PDB entry 6QCW | X-ray diffraction, 2.88 A resolution | chains B and M of the 6 polymer chains in the assembly

== Chain B ==
Protein: RNA-directed RNA polymerase catalytic subunit
Source organism: Influenza B virus
Notes: EC 2.7.7.48
UniProtKB: Q5V8Y6 (Q5V8Y6_9INFB); residues 1-752 here = UniProt positions 1-752
Amino-acid sequence (772 residues; each row starts with the number of its first residue; numbers below 1 keep their minus sign (Gly-8 is residue -8)):
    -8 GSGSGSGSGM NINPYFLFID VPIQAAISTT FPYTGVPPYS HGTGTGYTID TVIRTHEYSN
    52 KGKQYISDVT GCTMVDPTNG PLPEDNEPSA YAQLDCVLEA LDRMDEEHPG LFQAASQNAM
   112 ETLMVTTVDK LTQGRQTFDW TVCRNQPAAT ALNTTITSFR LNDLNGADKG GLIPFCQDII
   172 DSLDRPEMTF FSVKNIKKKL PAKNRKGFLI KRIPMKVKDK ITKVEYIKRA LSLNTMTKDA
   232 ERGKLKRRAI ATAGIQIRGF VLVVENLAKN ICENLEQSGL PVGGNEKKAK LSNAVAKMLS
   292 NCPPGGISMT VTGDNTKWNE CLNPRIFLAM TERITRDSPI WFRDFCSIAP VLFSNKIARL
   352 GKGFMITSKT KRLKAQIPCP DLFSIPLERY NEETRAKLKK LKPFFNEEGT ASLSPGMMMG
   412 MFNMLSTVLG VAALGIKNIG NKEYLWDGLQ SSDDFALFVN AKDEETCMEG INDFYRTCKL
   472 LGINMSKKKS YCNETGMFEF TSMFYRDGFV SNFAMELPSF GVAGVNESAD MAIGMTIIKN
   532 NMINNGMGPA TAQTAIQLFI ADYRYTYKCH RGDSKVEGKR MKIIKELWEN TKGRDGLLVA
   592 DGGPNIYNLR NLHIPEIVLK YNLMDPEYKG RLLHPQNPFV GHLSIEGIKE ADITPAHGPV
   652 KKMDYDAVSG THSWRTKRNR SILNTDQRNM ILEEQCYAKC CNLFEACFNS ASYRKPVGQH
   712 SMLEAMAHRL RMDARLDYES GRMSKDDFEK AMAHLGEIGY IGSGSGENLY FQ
Not modelled in the structure: -8 to -1, 636-640, 750-763
Sequence notes: expression tag (-8 to 0, 753-763)
From the paper describing this entry:
  - conformationally variable residues (loop rearrangement, side-chain flip): Phe344, Gly407 to Phe413
  - catalytic residues: Asp305, Asp444, Asp445 (proposed by the authors, not directly observed)

== Chain M ==
Molecule: 15-nt RNA strand
Sequence (15 nucleotides; numbered 0 to 14; the number before each row is that of its first residue; numbering starts at 0):
     0 XGAAUGCUAU AAUAG
Modified residues: M7G (7N-methyl-8-hydroguanosine-5'-diphosphate) at position 0

== Chain B / chain M interface ==
Contacting residue pairs (26; chain B residue first):
  Tyr24(B) - U12(M)  phosphate contact
  Tyr24(B) - A13(M)  hydrogen bond to the phosphate
  Arg126(B) - A10(M)  salt bridge to the phosphate
  Arg233(B) - U12(M)  salt bridge to the phosphate
  Lys260(B) - C6(M)  base contact
  Glu264(B) - C6(M)  base contact
  Glu277(B) - G5(M)  hydrogen bond to the base
  Asn414(B) - G14(M)  hydrogen bond to the base
  Ser442(B) - G14(M)  hydrogen bond to the sugar
  Ser443(B) - G14(M)  sugar contact
  Asp444(B) - G14(M)  hydrogen bond to the sugar
  Asp445(B) - G14(M)  phosphate contact
  Thr492(B) - A13(M)  phosphate contact
  Thr492(B) - G14(M)  sugar contact
  Ser493(B) - A13(M)  phosphate contact
  Ser493(B) - G14(M)  hydrogen bond to the phosphate
  Met506(B) - U12(M)  sugar contact
  Met506(B) - A13(M)  sugar contact
  Glu507(B) - U12(M)  sugar contact
  Pro509(B) - A11(M)  phosphate contact
  Pro509(B) - U12(M)  phosphate contact
  Ser510(B) - A11(M)  sugar contact
  Lys652(B) - A8(M)  sugar contact
  Lys652(B) - U9(M)  salt bridge to the phosphate
  Met654(B) - U9(M)  base contact
  Asp655(B) - A8(M)  hydrogen bond to the base
Other interface residues (no listed pair), chain B (23 interface residues in all): Ala514, Ile528, Lys653

== Overview ==
23 residues of chain B and 9 residues of chain M are in contact, with 7 hydrogen bonds and 3 salt bridges.
Polar pairs include Glu277(B)-G5(M), Asn414(B)-G14(M) and Asp655(B)-A8(M). The paper reports catalytic
residues Asp305(B), Asp444(B) and Asp445(B); conformational variability at Phe344(B) and Gly407(B).
Chain B is RNA-directed RNA polymerase catalytic subunit (Influenza B virus) and chain M is a 15-nt RNA
strand; the structure, Crystal structure of influenza B polymerase initiation state with capped 14-mer RNA
primer, was determined by X-ray diffraction together with 6QCS, 6QCT, 6QCV and 6QCX from the same study.
